2IX5 - chains B and D of the 4 polymer chains in the assembly; structure by X-ray diffraction, 2.70 A resolution.

[Chain B (and D)]
Molecule: Acyl-coenzyme A oxidase 4, peroxisomal
From: Arabidopsis thaliana
Notes: EC 1.3.3.6; chain D of this document is another copy of the same molecule, construct and numbering; everything in this record applies to it too
Reference sequence: Q96329 (ACOX4_ARATH); numbering as in UniProt (aligned over 1-436)
Amino-acid sequence (436 residues; row label = number of the first residue in the row):
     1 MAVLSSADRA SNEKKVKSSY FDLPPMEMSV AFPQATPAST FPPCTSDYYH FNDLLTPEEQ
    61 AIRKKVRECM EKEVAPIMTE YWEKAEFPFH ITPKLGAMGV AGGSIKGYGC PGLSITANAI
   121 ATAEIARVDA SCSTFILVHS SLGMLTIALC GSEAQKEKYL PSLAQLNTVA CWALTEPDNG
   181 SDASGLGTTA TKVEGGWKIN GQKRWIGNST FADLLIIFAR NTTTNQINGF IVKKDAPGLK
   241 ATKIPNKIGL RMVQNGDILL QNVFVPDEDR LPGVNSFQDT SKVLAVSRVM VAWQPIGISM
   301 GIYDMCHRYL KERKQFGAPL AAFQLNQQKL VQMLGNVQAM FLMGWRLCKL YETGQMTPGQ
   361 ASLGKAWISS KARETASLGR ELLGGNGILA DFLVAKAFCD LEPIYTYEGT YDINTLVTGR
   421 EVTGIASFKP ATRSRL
Unresolved in the structure: 1-16, 433-436
Small-molecule neighbours:
  - acetoacetyl-coenzyme A (CAA): L142, W172, L174, T175, G180, S181, D182, A183, S184, F277, S281, L284, R288, E408, G409, I413, V417, R420, A426, F428, K429
  - FAD (flavin-adenine dinucleotide), molecule 1: V138, W172, A173, L174, T175, G180, S181, R204, W205, I206, G207, L250, N255, P403, T406, Y407, E408, G409, T410, D412, I413, L416, F428
  - FAD, molecule 2: R313, Q315, F316, L320, F323, L325, N326, E381, L382, L383, G384, G385, N386, I388

[How chain B and chain D interact]
Contacting residue pairs - 11 pairs, chain B then chain D:
  F323(B) - Q324(D)
  Q324(B) - F323(D)
  Q324(B) - Q324(D)  hydrogen bond (backbone-side chain)
  Q324(B) - L325(D)  hydrogen bond (side chain-backbone)
  L325(B) - Q324(D)  hydrogen bond (backbone-side chain)
  L325(B) - L325(D)  hydrophobic
  L325(B) - Q328(D)
  K429(B) - A431(D)
  P430(B) - T432(D)  hydrogen bond (backbone-backbone)
  A431(B) - K429(D)
  A431(B) - P430(D)
Other interface residues (no listed pair), chain B (11 interface residues in all): Q328, K329, A426, S427, T432
Other interface residues (no listed pair), chain D (9 interface residues in all): K329

[Summary]
11 residues of chain B and 9 residues of chain D are in contact, with 4 hydrogen bonds. Polar pairs include
Q324(B)-Q324(D), Q324(B)-L325(D) and P430(B)-T432(D). Chain B binds flavin-adenine dinucleotide and
acetoacetyl-coenzyme A.
Both chains are Acyl-coenzyme A oxidase 4, peroxisomal (Arabidopsis thaliana). Entry 2IX5 (Short chain
specific acyl-CoA oxidase from Arabidopsis thaliana, ACX4 in complex with acetoacetyl-CoA) was determined by
X-ray diffraction together with 2IX6 from the same study.
